PDB entry 9NTM | electron microscopy, 7.10 A resolution (low resolution: residue-level contacts below are approximate; hydrogen-bond / salt-bridge calls are withheld) | chains LF and MF of the 89 polymer chains in the assembly

[Chain LF (and MF)]
Name: Tubulin beta chain
From: Bos taurus
Notes: chain MF of this document is another copy of the same molecule, construct and numbering; everything in this record applies to it too
UniProt: A0A4W2DT89 (A0A4W2DT89_BOBOX); the author numbering skips numbers that UniProt does not, so the offset changes along the chain: 1-44 = UniProt 1-44; 47-360 = UniProt 45-358; 369-455 = UniProt 359-445
Chain sequence (445 residues; row label = number of the first residue in the row; note: 10 numbers in that range are skipped by the numbering (no residue carries them; nothing is unmodelled there)):
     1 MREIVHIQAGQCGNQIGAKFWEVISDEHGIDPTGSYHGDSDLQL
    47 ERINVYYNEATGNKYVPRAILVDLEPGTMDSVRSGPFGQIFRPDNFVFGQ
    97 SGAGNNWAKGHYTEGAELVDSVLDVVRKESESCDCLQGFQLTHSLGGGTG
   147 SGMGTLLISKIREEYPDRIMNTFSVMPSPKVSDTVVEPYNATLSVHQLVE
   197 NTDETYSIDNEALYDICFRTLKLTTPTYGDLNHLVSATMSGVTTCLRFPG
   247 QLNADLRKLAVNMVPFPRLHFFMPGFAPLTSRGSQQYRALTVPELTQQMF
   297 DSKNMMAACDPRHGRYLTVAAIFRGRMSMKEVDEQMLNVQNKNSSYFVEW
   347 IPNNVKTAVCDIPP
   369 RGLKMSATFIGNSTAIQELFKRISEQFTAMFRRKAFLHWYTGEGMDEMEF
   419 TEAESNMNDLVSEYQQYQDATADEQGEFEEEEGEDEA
Disordered / not traced: 437-455
Residues lining bound ligands:
  - GDP (guanosine-5'-diphosphate): G10, Q11, C12, Q15, I16, N101, S140, G142, G143, G144, T145, G146, V171, D179, T180, E183, N206, L209, Y224, L227, N228
  - GTP (guanosine-5'-triphosphate): Q247, L248, K254
  - taxol (TA1): E22, V23, D26, E27, L217, D226, H229, L230, A233, S236, F272, P274, L275, T276, S277, R278, Q281, R320, P360, R369, G370, L371

[Chain LF / chain MF interface]
Contacting residue pairs - 7 pairs, chain LF then chain MF:
  A56(LF) with Y283(MF)
  T57(LF) with R284(MF)
  K60(LF) with Q282(MF); Y283(MF)
  V62(LF) with Y283(MF)
  Q85(LF) with Y283(MF)
  R88(LF) with Y283(MF)
Other interface residues (no listed pair), chain LF (9 interface residues in all): E55, P89, D90
Other interface residues (no listed pair), chain MF (6 interface residues in all): K218, S280, A285

[Summary]
9 residues of chain LF and 6 residues of chain MF are in contact. Chain LF binds GTP, GDP and taxol.
Both chains are Tubulin beta chain (Bos taurus). Entry 9NTM (SPEF1 bound to 14-pf microtubule) was determined
by electron microscopy (same publication as 9NW3 and 9OT2).
